PDB entry 6B3J | electron microscopy, 3.30 A resolution | chains A and N of the 6 polymer chains in the assembly

[Chain A]
Protein: Guanine nucleotide-binding protein G(s) subunit alpha isoforms short
Source organism: Homo sapiens
UniProtKB: P63092 (GNAS2_HUMAN); numbering as in UniProt (aligned over 1-394)
Chain sequence (394 residues; row label = number of the first residue in the row):
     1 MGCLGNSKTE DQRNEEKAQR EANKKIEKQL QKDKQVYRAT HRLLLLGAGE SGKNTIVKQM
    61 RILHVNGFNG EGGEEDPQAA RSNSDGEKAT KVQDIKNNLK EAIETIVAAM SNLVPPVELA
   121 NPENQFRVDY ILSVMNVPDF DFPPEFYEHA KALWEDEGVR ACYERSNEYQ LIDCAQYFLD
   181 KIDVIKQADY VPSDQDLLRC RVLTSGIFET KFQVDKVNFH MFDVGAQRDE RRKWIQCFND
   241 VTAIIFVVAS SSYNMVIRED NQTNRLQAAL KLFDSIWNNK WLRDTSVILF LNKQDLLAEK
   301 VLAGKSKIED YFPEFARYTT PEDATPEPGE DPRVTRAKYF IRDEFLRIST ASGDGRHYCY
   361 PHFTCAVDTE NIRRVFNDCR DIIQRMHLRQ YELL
Not modelled in the structure: 1-10, 48-204, 250-263, 296-307, 365-370
Differences from the reference sequence: engineered mutation N54 (Ser in P63092), A226 (Gly in P63092), A268 (Glu in P63092), K271 (Asn in P63092), D274 (Lys in P63092), K280 (Arg in P63092), D284 (Thr in P63092), T285 (Ile in P63092)

[Chain N]
Protein: Nanobody 35
Source organism: Lama glama
Notes: antibody fragment or engineered binder
Chain sequence (138 residues; row label = number of the first residue in the row):
     1 QVQLQESGGG LVQPGGSLRL SCAASGFTFS NYKMNWVRQA PGKGLEWVSD ISQSGASISY
    61 TGSVKGRFTI SRDNAKNTLY LQMNSLKPED TAVYYCARCP APFTRDCFDV TSTTYAYRGQ
   121 GTQVTVSSHH HHHHEPEA
Not modelled in the structure: 127-138
Cystine bridges: C22-C96, C99-C107

[How chain A and chain N interact]
Contacting residue pairs (25; chain A residue first):
  R228(A) - T113(N)  hydrogen bond (side chain-backbone)
  R228(A) - T114(N)
  D229(A) - T111(N)
  D229(A) - T113(N)
  E230(A) - T111(N)
  E230(A) - T113(N)
  E230(A) - T114(N)
  E230(A) - Y115(N)  hydrogen bond (side chain-backbone)
  R232(A) - P100(N)
  R232(A) - F108(N)
  R232(A) - Y115(N)
  N264(A) - T61(N)
  Q267(A) - W47(N)
  K271(A) - C107(N)
  K271(A) - D109(N)  salt bridge
  S275(A) - D106(N)
  S275(A) - C107(N)  hydrogen bond (side chain-backbone)
  S275(A) - F108(N)
  N278(A) - R105(N)  hydrogen bond
  N279(A) - D106(N)
  K280(A) - F103(N)
  Y311(A) - G62(N)
  Y311(A) - S63(N)  hydrogen bond (backbone-backbone)
  P313(A) - G62(N)
  E314(A) - K65(N)  salt bridge
Other interface residues (no listed pair), chain A (17 interface residues in all): R231, L272, S352
Other interface residues (no listed pair), chain N (20 interface residues in all): N35, E46, P102, T104

[In short]
17 residues of chain A face 20 of chain N across their interface; the contacts include 5 hydrogen bonds and 2
salt bridges. Polar contacts include K271(A)-D109(N), E314(A)-K65(N) and R228(A)-T113(N).
Chain A is Guanine nucleotide-binding protein G(s) subunit alpha isoforms short (Homo sapiens) and chain N is
Nanobody 35 (Lama glama); the structure, 3.3 angstrom phase-plate cryo-EM structure of a biased agonist-bound
human GLP-1 receptor-Gs complex, was determined by electron microscopy.
